4UY4 - chains B and D; structure by X-ray diffraction, 1.86 A resolution.

[Chain B]
Name: Spindlin-4
From: Homo sapiens
UniProt: Q56A73 (SPIN4_HUMAN); the construct lacks a stretch of the UniProt sequence, so the offset changes along the chain: 36-192 = UniProt 36-192; 193-244 = UniProt 198-249
Sequence (216 residues; each row starts with the number of its first residue; note: 35 numbers in that range are skipped by the numbering (no residue carries them; nothing is unmodelled there); a row labelled like 192A-192E holds insertion residues (192A, then the next letters in order); numbers below 1 keep their minus sign (Ser-1 is residue -1)):
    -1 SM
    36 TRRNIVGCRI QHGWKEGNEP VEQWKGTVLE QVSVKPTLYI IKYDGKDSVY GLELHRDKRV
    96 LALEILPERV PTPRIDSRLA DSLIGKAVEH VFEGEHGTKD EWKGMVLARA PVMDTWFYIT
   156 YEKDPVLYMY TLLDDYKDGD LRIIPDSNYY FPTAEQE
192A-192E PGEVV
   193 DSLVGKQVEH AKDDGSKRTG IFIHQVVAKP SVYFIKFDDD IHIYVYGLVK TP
Not modelled in the structure: 192A-192E, 242-244
Sequence notes: expression tag (-1 to 0)

[Chain D]
Name: Histone H3K4ME3
Sequence (6 residues; row label = number of the first residue in the row):
     1 ARTKQT
Modified residues: Lys4 (n-trimethyllysine; M3L)

[Chain B / chain D interface]
Contacting residue pairs (17; chain B residue first):
  Gly80(B) with Gln5(D), hydrogen bond (backbone-side chain)
  Lys81(B) with Gln5(D)
  Asp82(B) with Gln5(D)
  Val126(B) with Ala1(D), hydrogen bond (backbone-backbone)
  Phe127(B) with Arg2(D); Lys4(D)
  Glu128(B) with Ala1(D); Arg2(D), hydrogen bond (backbone-backbone)
  Trp137(B) with Lys4(D)
  Tyr156(B) with Lys4(D)
  Asp159(B) with Lys4(D)
  Tyr163(B) with Lys4(D)
  Tyr165(B) with Arg2(D); Lys4(D)
  Thr166(B) with Arg2(D), hydrogen bond
  Asp170(B) with Arg2(D), salt bridge
  Asp175(B) with Ala1(D), hydrogen bond (side chain-backbone)
Interface residues without a listed pair, chain D (5 interface residues in all): Thr3

[In short]
14 residues of chain B and 5 residues of chain D are in contact; the contacts include 5 hydrogen bonds and 1
salt bridge. Among the polar pairs are Asp170(B)-Arg2(D), Gly80(B)-Gln5(D) and Thr166(B)-Arg2(D).
Here chain B is Spindlin-4 (Homo sapiens) and chain D is Histone H3K4ME3. Entry 4UY4 (1.86 A structure of
human Spindlin-4 protein in complex with histone H3K4me3 peptide) was determined by X-ray diffraction.
